PDB entry 1I8I | X-ray diffraction, 2.40 A resolution | chains A and B of the 3 polymer chains in the assembly

[Chain A]
Molecule: Epidermal growth factor receptor antibody MR1SCFV light chain
Source organism: Mus musculus
Reference sequence: Q8R028 (Q8R028); residues 1-107 here correspond to UniProt positions 136-242 (UniProt number = residue number + 135)
Amino-acid sequence (107 residues; each row starts with the number of its first residue):
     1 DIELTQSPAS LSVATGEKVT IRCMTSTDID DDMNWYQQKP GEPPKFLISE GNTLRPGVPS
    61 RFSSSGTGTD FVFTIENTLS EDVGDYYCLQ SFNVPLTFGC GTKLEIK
Unresolved in the structure: 107
Construct notes: engineered mutation Cys100 (Asp235 in Q8R028)
Cystine bridges: Cys23-Cys88

[Chain B]
Molecule: Epidermal growth factor receptor antibody MR1SCFV heavy chain
Source organism: Mus musculus
Reference sequence: P18529 (HV58_MOUSE); residues 301-424 here correspond to UniProt positions 1-124 (UniProt number = residue number - 300)
Amino-acid sequence (124 residues; each row starts with the number of its first residue):
   301 QVKLQQSGGG LVKPGASLKL SCVTSGFTFR KFGMSWVRQT SDKCLEWVAS ISTGGYNTYY
   361 SDNVKGRFTI SRENAKNTLY LQMSSLKSED TALYYCTRGY SSTSYAMDYW GQGTTVTVSG
   421 IEGR
Unresolved in the structure: 420-424
Construct notes: engineered mutation Cys344 (Arg44 in P18529); conflict Gly420 (Ser120 in P18529), Ile421 (Ser121 in P18529), Glu422 (Gly122 in P18529), Arg424 (Gly124 in P18529)
Cystine bridges: Cys322-Cys396

[Interface between chain A and chain B]
Contacting residue pairs - 38 pairs, chain A then chain B:
  Asn34(A) with Ala406(B)
  Tyr36(A) with Ala406(B); Met407(B), hydrogen bond (side chain-backbone); Trp410(B)
  Gln38(A) with Gln339(B), hydrogen bond; Tyr395(B), hydrogen bond
  Glu42(A) with Tyr395(B)
  Pro43(A) with Trp410(B), hydrophobic; Gly411(B)
  Pro44(A) with Trp410(B)
  Phe46(A) with Tyr400(B), hydrophobic; Met407(B); Asp408(B)
  Ser49(A) with Tyr400(B)
  Glu50(A) with Tyr400(B), hydrogen bond; Ser404(B), hydrogen bond
  Arg55(A) with Tyr400(B)
  Asp85(A) with Lys343(B), salt bridge
  Tyr87(A) with Gln339(B), hydrogen bond; Lys343(B), hydrogen bond (side chain-backbone); Leu345(B), hydrophobic
  Leu89(A) with Met407(B), hydrophobic
  Ser91(A) with Ser404(B); Ala406(B)
  Val94(A) with Trp347(B), hydrophobic; Tyr359(B), hydrophobic
  Pro95(A) with Trp347(B), hydrophobic
  Leu96(A) with Trp347(B); Tyr405(B), hydrophobic; Met407(B), hydrophobic
  Phe98(A) with Val337(B), hydrophobic; Leu345(B); Met407(B), hydrophobic; Trp410(B), hydrophobic
  Cys100(A) with Lys343(B), hydrogen bond (backbone-side chain); Cys344(B), disulfide
  Gly101(A) with Lys343(B)
  Thr102(A) with Lys343(B)
Interface residues without a listed pair, chain A (22 interface residues in all): Asp1
Interface residues without a listed pair, chain B (20 interface residues in all): Asp342, Glu346, Asp362, Gln412
Disulfides between the chains: Cys100(A)-Cys344(B)

[Summary]
The interface between chain A and chain B involves 22 residues on one side and 20 on the other; the contacts
include 1 disulfide bond, 8 hydrogen bonds and 1 salt bridge. Among the polar pairs are Asp85(A)-Lys343(B),
Tyr36(A)-Met407(B) and Gln38(A)-Gln339(B).
Chain A is Epidermal growth factor receptor antibody MR1SCFV light chain and chain B is Epidermal growth
factor receptor antibody MR1SCFV heavy chain, both from Mus musculus; the structure, Crystal structure of dsfv
MR1 in complex with the peptide antigen of the mutant epidermal growth ..., was determined by X-ray
diffraction together with 1I8K from the same study.
